8E3B - chains A and C of the 3 polymer chains in the assembly; structure by electron microscopy, 5.90 A resolution (low resolution: residue-level contacts below are approximate; hydrogen-bond / salt-bridge calls are withheld).

[Chain A]
Molecule: VP1
Organism: Enterovirus A71
Notes: EC 3.4.22.29, 3.6.1.15, 3.4.22.28, 2.7.7.48
UniProt: G9I191 (G9I191_HE71); residues 72-296 here correspond to UniProt positions 637-861 (UniProt number = residue number + 565)
Chain sequence (225 residues; row label = number of the first residue in the row):
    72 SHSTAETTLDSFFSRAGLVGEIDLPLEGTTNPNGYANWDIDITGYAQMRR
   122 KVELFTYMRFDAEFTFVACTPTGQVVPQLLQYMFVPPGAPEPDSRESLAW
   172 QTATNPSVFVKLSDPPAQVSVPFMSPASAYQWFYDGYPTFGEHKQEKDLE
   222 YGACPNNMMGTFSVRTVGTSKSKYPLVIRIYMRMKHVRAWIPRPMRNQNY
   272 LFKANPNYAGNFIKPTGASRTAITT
Construct notes: conflict Glu162 (Lys727 in G9I191)
Reported in the primary citation:
  - mutagenesis - N102H, M119L: unchanged stability in response to high temperatures

[Chain C]
Molecule: VP3
Organism: Enterovirus A71
Notes: EC 3.4.22.29, 3.6.1.15, 3.4.22.28, 2.7.7.48
UniProt: G9I191 (G9I191_HE71); the construct has insertions or renumbered stretches relative to UniProt, so the offset changes along the chain: 1-173 = UniProt 324-496; 177-223 = UniProt 513-559
Chain sequence (236 residues; each row starts with the number of its first residue; note: 3 numbers in that range are skipped by the numbering (no residue carries them; nothing is unmodelled there); a row labelled like 173A-173P holds insertion residues (173A, then the next letters in order)):
     1 GFPTELKPGTNQFLTTDDGVSAPILPNFHPTPCIHIPGEVRNLLELCQVE
    51 TILEVNNVPTNATSLMERLRFPVSAQAGKGELCAVFRADPGRSGPWQSTL
   101 LGQLCGYYTQWSGSLEVTFMFTGSFMATGKMLIAYTPPGGPLPKDRATAM
   151 LGTHVIWDFGLQSSVTLVIPWIS
173A-173P NTHYRAHARDGVFDYY
   177 TTGLVSIWYQTNYVVPIGAPNTAYIIALAAAQKNFTMQLCKDASDIL
Disordered / not traced: 173A-173P
Construct notes: conflict Gln214 (Lys550 in G9I191)

[How chain A and chain C interact]
Pairs across the interface - 58 pairs, chain A then chain C:
  Thr75(A) - Asn42(C)
  Glu77(A) - Leu215(C)
  Thr78(A) - Asn42(C)
  Thr78(A) - Leu43(C)
  Thr78(A) - Tyr108(C)
  Thr78(A) - Met213(C)
  Thr79(A) - Arg41(C)
  Thr79(A) - Asn42(C)
  Leu80(A) - Arg41(C)
  Arg86(A) - Asp218(C)
  Ala87(A) - Thr15(C)
  Ala117(A) - Leu223(C)
  Gln118(A) - Ser220(C)
  Gln118(A) - Leu223(C)
  Arg121(A) - Tyr107(C)
  Arg121(A) - Ile222(C)
  Phe126(A) - Val40(C)
  Pro177(A) - Ile24(C)
  Pro177(A) - Leu25(C)
  Pro186(A) - Asn11(C)
  Gln189(A) - Ser21(C)
  Val190(A) - Ser21(C)
  Ser191(A) - Ser21(C)
  Ser191(A) - Pro23(C)
  Ser191(A) - Ile24(C)
  Val192(A) - Ile24(C)
  Phe194(A) - Phe28(C)
  Phe194(A) - Thr31(C)
  Met195(A) - Phe28(C)
  Ser196(A) - Thr31(C)
  Pro197(A) - Thr31(C)
  Ala198(A) - Thr31(C)
  Ser199(A) - Ile34(C)
  Arg254(A) - Thr15(C)
  Arg254(A) - Asp17(C)
  Ala260(A) - Val40(C)
  Trp261(A) - Ile34(C)
  Trp261(A) - Ile36(C)
  Trp261(A) - Gly38(C)
  Trp261(A) - Glu39(C)
  Trp261(A) - Val40(C)
  Met266(A) - Gln103(C)
  Asn268(A) - Ile222(C)
  Asn270(A) - Ile222(C)
  Phe283(A) - Ala62(C)
  Lys285(A) - Leu65(C)
  Lys285(A) - Arg68(C)
  Thr287(A) - Gln97(C)
  Ser290(A) - Asn57(C)
  Ser290(A) - Phe86(C)
  Arg291(A) - Asn57(C)
  Arg291(A) - Val58(C)
  Thr292(A) - Val58(C)
  Thr292(A) - Phe86(C)
  Ala293(A) - Ala84(C)
  Ile294(A) - Glu81(C)
  Thr295(A) - Phe86(C)
  Thr296(A) - Phe86(C)
Interface residues without a listed pair, chain A (53 interface residues in all): Ser72, Phe83, Lys122, Leu125, Arg130, Thr136, Phe155, Pro193, Lys256, Arg259, Ile262, Pro263, Gly288, Ala289
Interface residues without a listed pair, chain C (50 interface residues in all): Phe13, Val20, Ala22, Cys33, Leu44, Leu46, Val55, Cys83, Ser93, Gly94, Leu104, Leu142, Thr212, Gln214, Cys216

[In short]
53 residues of chain A and 50 residues of chain C are in contact. From the paper: N102H and M119L of chain A
leave stability in response to high temperatures unchanged.
Here chain A is VP1 and chain C is VP3, both from Enterovirus A71. Entry 8E3B (Purification of Enterovirus
A71, strain 4643, WT capsid) was determined by electron microscopy, deposited together with 8E2X, 8E2Y, 8E31,
8E38, 8E39, 8E3A and 8E3C.
